PDB entry 5I1N | X-ray diffraction, 1.30 A resolution | chains B and H of the 8 polymer chains in the assembly

Chain B:
Name: Villin-1
UniProtKB: P02640 (VILI_CHICK); residues 1-35 here correspond to UniProt positions 792-826 (UniProt number = residue number + 791)
Chain sequence (35 residues; each row starts with the number of its first residue):
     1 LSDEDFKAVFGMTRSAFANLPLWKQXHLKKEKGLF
Sequence notes: engineered mutation B3Q_26 (Gln817 in P02640), His27 (Asn818 in P02640)
Modified positions: B3Q ((3S)-3,6-diamino-6-oxohexanoic acid) at position 26
Curated features (UniProtKB/Swiss-Prot):
  - region: Lys29 to Lys32 (Absolutely required for activity)

Chain H:
Name: D-Villin headpiece subdomain
Chain sequence (35 residues; row label = number of the first residue in the row):
     1 LSDEDFKAVFGMTRSAFANLPLWKQQHLKKEKGLF
Modified positions: Leu1, Leu20, Leu22, Leu28, Leu34 (D-leucine; DLE); Ser2, Ser15 (D-serine; DSN); Asp3, Asp5 (D-aspartic acid; DAS); Glu4, Glu31 (D-glutamic acid; DGL); Phe6, Phe10, Phe17, Phe35 (D-phenylalanine; DPN); Lys7, Lys24, Lys29, Lys30, Lys32 (D-lysine; DLY); Ala8, Ala16, Ala18 (D-alanine; DAL); Val9 (D-valine; DVA); Met12 (D-methionine; MED); Thr13 (D-threonine; DTH); Arg14 (D-arginine; DAR); Asn19 (D-asparagine; DSG); Pro21 (D-proline; DPR); Trp23 (D-tryptophan; DTR); Gln25, Gln26 (D-glutamine; DGN); His27 (D-histidine; DHI)

Chain B / chain H interface:
Contacting residue pairs (11; chain B residue first):
  Ala18(B) - Pro21(H)
  Asn19(B) - Pro21(H)
  Asn19(B) - Leu22(H)  hydrogen bond (side chain-backbone)
  Asn19(B) - Trp23(H)  hydrogen bond (side chain-backbone)
  Pro21(B) - Ala18(H)
  Pro21(B) - Asn19(H)
  Pro21(B) - Leu20(H)
  Pro21(B) - Leu22(H)
  Leu22(B) - Asn19(H)  hydrogen bond (backbone-backbone)
  Trp23(B) - Ala18(H)
  Trp23(B) - Asn19(H)
Also at the interface, not in a pair above, chain B (6 interface residues in all): Leu20
Also at the interface, not in a pair above, chain H (7 interface residues in all): Gln25

In short:
6 residues of chain B face 7 of chain H across their interface, with 3 hydrogen bonds. Polar pairs include
Asn19(B)-Leu22(H), Asn19(B)-Trp23(H) and Leu22(B)-Asn19(H).
Here chain B is Villin-1 and chain H is D-Villin headpiece subdomain. Entry 5I1N (Villin headpiece subdomain
with a Gln26 to beta-3-homoglutamine substitution) was determined by X-ray diffraction together with 5I1O,
5I1P and 5I1S from the same study.
